4D2M - chains A and B of the 4 polymer chains in the assembly; structure by X-ray diffraction, 2.10 A resolution.

Chain A:
Molecule: Protein F1
From: Vaccinia virus ankara
UniProt: O57173 (F1_VACCA); residues 18-186 here = UniProt positions 18-186
Sequence (182 residues; row label = number of the first residue in the row):
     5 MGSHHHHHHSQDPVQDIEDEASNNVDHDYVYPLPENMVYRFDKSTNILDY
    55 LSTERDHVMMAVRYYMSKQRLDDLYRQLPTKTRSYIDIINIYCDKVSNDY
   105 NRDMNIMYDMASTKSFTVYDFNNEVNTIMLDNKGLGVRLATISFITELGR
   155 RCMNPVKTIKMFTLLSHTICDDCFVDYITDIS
Unresolved in the structure: 5-50
Modified residues: Cys-156 (s,s-(2-hydroxyethyl)thiocysteine; CME)
Construct notes: expression tag (5-17); engineered mutation Phe-125 (Ile in O57173); conflict Met-133 (Leu in O57173), Leu-134 (Met in O57173)
Swiss-Prot annotation at these positions:
  - mutagenesis: Val-100 (V100A: Complete loss of binding to host BCL2L11; V100F: No effect on the binding to host BCL2L11), Val-129 (V129L: No effect on the binding to host BCL2L11), Gly-140 (G140F: Complete loss of binding to host BCL2L11), Val-141 (V141F: Increased binding to host BCL2L11; V141L: No effect on the binding to host BCL2L11), Ala-144 (A144F: Increased binding to host BCL2L11), Phe-148 (F148A/E: Complete loss of binding to host BCL2L11)
From the paper describing this entry:
  - mutagenesis - M108W, M111W, L143F: unchanged binding to Bcl-2-like protein 11 (chain B)
  - mutagenesis - I125F: increased binding to Bcl-2-like protein 11 (chain B)
  - mutagenesis - Y104E, M114R, A115W, I132F, N136F, V141F: decreased binding to Bcl-2-like protein 11 (chain B)
  - mutagenesis - F148A: abolished binding to Bcl-2-like protein 11 (chain B)
  - mutagenesis - M108W, M111W, I125F: unchanged signaling
  - mutagenesis - Y104E, M108W, M111W, M114R, A115W, I125F, I132F, N136F, V141F, L143F, F148A: decreased signaling
  - mutagenesis - Y104E, A115W, I132F, N136F: abolished signaling

Chain B:
Molecule: Bcl-2-like protein 11
From: Homo sapiens
UniProt: O43521 (B2L11_HUMAN); residues 51-76 here correspond to UniProt positions 141-166 (UniProt number = residue number + 90)
Sequence (26 residues; each row starts with the number of its first residue):
    51 DMRPEIWIAQELRRIGDEFNAYYARR
Unresolved in the structure: 51-52, 75-76
Swiss-Prot annotation at these positions:
  - motif: Ile-58 to Tyr-72 (BH3)

How chain A and chain B interact:
Pairs across the interface - 41 pairs, chain A then chain B:
  Tyr-96(A) / Tyr-73(B)  hydrogen bond
  Val-100(A) / Phe-69(B)  hydrophobic
  Tyr-104(A) / Ile-65(B)  hydrophobic
  Tyr-104(A) / Glu-68(B)  hydrogen bond
  Tyr-104(A) / Phe-69(B)
  Asp-107(A) / Ile-65(B)
  Met-111(A) / Ile-58(B)
  Met-111(A) / Glu-61(B)
  Met-111(A) / Leu-62(B)  hydrophobic
  Met-114(A) / Pro-54(B)
  Met-114(A) / Trp-57(B)  hydrophobic
  Met-114(A) / Ile-58(B)  hydrophobic
  Ser-119(A) / Pro-54(B)
  Ser-119(A) / Glu-55(B)
  Phe-120(A) / Glu-55(B)
  Phe-120(A) / Ile-58(B)  hydrophobic
  Thr-121(A) / Glu-55(B)  hydrogen bond (backbone-side chain)
  Asp-124(A) / Glu-55(B)
  Phe-125(A) / Glu-55(B)
  Phe-125(A) / Ile-58(B)  hydrophobic
  Phe-125(A) / Leu-62(B)  hydrophobic
  Glu-128(A) / Ile-56(B)
  Ile-132(A) / Ala-59(B)
  Ile-132(A) / Arg-63(B)
  Asn-136(A) / Arg-63(B)
  Asn-136(A) / Asp-67(B)
  Gly-138(A) / Asn-70(B)
  Leu-139(A) / Phe-69(B)  hydrophobic
  Leu-139(A) / Asn-70(B)
  Gly-140(A) / Gly-66(B)
  Gly-140(A) / Phe-69(B)
  Gly-140(A) / Asn-70(B)  hydrogen bond (backbone-side chain)
  Val-141(A) / Leu-62(B)
  Val-141(A) / Arg-63(B)
  Val-141(A) / Gly-66(B)
  Leu-143(A) / Phe-69(B)  hydrophobic
  Ala-144(A) / Leu-62(B)
  Ala-144(A) / Ile-65(B)  hydrophobic
  Thr-145(A) / Leu-62(B)
  Phe-148(A) / Ile-58(B)  hydrophobic
  Phe-148(A) / Leu-62(B)  hydrophobic
Also at the interface, not in a pair above, chain A (27 interface residues in all): Met-108, Ala-115, Thr-117, Val-129, Ile-185
Also at the interface, not in a pair above, chain B (17 interface residues in all): Gln-60
The authors on this interface:
  - interface residues, chain A: Met-108(A), Met-111(A), Met-114(A), Ile-132(A)
  - interface residues, chain B: Ile-58(B), Leu-62(B), Ile-65(B), Phe-69(B)

Summary:
The interface between chain A and chain B involves 27 residues on one side and 17 on the other; the contacts
include 4 hydrogen bonds. Among the polar pairs are Tyr-96(A)/Tyr-73(B), Tyr-104(A)/Glu-68(B) and
Thr-121(A)/Glu-55(B). From the paper: Y104E, M108W and M111W of chain A, among others, reduce signaling;
interface residues Met-108(A), Met-111(A) and Ile-58(B) among others; 11 substitutions were tested in all.
Chain A is Protein F1 (Vaccinia virus ankara) and chain B is Bcl-2-like protein 11 (Homo sapiens); the
structure, Vaccinia Virus F1L bound to Bim BH3, was determined by X-ray diffraction (same publication as
4D2L).
